Entry 6TAP (electron microscopy, 3.50 A resolution); this record covers chains B and C of the 5 polymer chains in the assembly.

# Chain B (and C)
Molecule: Activity-regulated cytoskeleton associated protein 1
From: Drosophila melanogaster
Notes: chain C of this document is another copy of the same molecule, construct and numbering; everything in this record applies to it too
Reference sequence: Q7K1U0 (ARC1_DROME); residues 1-254 here = UniProt positions 1-254
Amino-acid sequence (254 residues; numbered 1 to 254; the number before each row is that of its first residue):
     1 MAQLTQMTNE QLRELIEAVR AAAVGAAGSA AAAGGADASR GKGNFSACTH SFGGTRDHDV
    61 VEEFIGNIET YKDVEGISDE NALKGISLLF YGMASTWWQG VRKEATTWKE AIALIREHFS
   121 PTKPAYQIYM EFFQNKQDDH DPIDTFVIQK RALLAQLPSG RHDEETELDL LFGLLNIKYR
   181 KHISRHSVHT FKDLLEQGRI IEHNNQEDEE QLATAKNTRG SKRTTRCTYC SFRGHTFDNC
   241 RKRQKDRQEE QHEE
Not modelled in the structure: 1-40, 205-254 (chain C: 1-40, 206-254)

# Interface between chain B and chain C
Residue-residue contacts (9; chain B residue first):
  Arg-56(B) with Asp-144(C), salt bridge
  Leu-88(B) with Thr-70(C)
  Met-93(B) with Thr-145(C)
  Thr-96(B) with Ile-148(C); Ala-152(C)
  Val-101(B) with Arg-151(C)
  Glu-104(B) with Glu-164(C)
  Glu-117(B) with Lys-192(C)
  Gln-127(B) with His-203(C), hydrogen bond
Interface residues without a listed pair, chain B (12 interface residues in all): Trp-97, Gly-100, His-118, Pro-121
Interface residues without a listed pair, chain C (13 interface residues in all): Gly-66, Asn-67, Leu-195, Arg-199

# In short
12 residues of chain B face 13 of chain C across their interface; the contacts include 1 hydrogen bond and 1
salt bridge. Polar contacts include Arg-56(B)/Asp-144(C) and Gln-127(B)/His-203(C).
Both chains are Activity-regulated cytoskeleton associated protein 1 (Drosophila melanogaster). Entry 6TAP
(Structure of the dArc1 capsid) was determined by electron microscopy, deposited together with 6TAQ, 6TAR,
6TAS, 6TAT and 6TAU.
